Entry 8BAR (X-ray diffraction, 1.63 A resolution); this record covers chains A and D.

== Chain A ==
Protein: E. coli C7 DarT1
From: Escherichia coli
Notes: engineered mutation(s): E152A
Chain sequence (208 residues; each row starts with the number of its first residue; numbering starts at 0):
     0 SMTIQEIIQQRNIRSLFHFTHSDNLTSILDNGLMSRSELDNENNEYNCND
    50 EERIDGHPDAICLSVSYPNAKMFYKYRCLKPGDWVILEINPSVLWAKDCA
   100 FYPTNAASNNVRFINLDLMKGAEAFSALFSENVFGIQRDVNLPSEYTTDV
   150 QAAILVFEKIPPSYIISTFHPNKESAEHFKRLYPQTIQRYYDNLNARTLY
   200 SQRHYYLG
Residues lining bound ligands:
  - adenosine-5-diphosphoribose (APR): His-17, Phe-18, Thr-19, Asn-23, Ser-26, Ile-27, Asn-30, Gly-31, Leu-32, Met-33, Arg-35, Leu-38, Glu-44, Tyr-45, Asn-46, Cys-47, Asn-48, Asp-49, Arg-52, Asp-54, Ala-59, Cys-61, Met-71, Asn-104, Ala-105, Ala-106, Leu-154
  - nicotinamide (NCA): Phe-16, His-17, Phe-18, Cys-61, Leu-62, Ser-63, Asn-68, Met-71
Reported in the primary citation:
  - catalytic residues: Met-71, Asn-104
  - binding site for nicotinamide: Phe-18
  - binding site for the 5-nt DNA strand (chain D): Tyr-73, Lys-74, Tyr-75, Asn-104, Gln-150
  - binding site for adenosine-5-diphosphoribose: Arg-52
  - contacts within the chain: Arg-52/Asp-54 (hydrogen bond)
  - catalytic residues: Arg-52, Asp-54 (proposed by the authors, not directly observed)
  - mutagenesis - R52A, D54A, M71A, N104A: abolished catalytic activity
  - mutagenesis - F18A, F72A: decreased catalytic activity

== Chain D ==
Molecule: 5-nt DNA strand
Sequence (5 nucleotides; numbered 1 to 5; the number before each row is that of its first residue):
     1 AAGAC
Covalently attached groups: adenosine-5-diphosphoribose (APR) linked to DG3

== How chain A and chain D interact ==
Residue-residue contacts - 30 pairs, chain A then chain D:
  Asp-49(A) / DG3(D)  hydrogen bond to the base
  Asp-49(A) / DA4(D)  base contact
  Glu-51(A) / DA4(D)  base contact
  Ile-53(A) / DA4(D)  base contact
  Ile-53(A) / DC5(D)  sugar contact
  Lys-70(A) / DA2(D)  sugar contact
  Lys-70(A) / DG3(D)  sugar contact
  Met-71(A) / DG3(D)  base contact
  Tyr-73(A) / DA1(D)  stacking on the base
  Tyr-73(A) / DA2(D)  base contact
  Lys-74(A) / DA2(D)  sugar contact
  Lys-74(A) / DG3(D)  hydrogen bond to the base
  Lys-74(A) / DA4(D)  base contact
  Tyr-75(A) / DG3(D)  hydrogen bond to the base
  Arg-76(A) / DA1(D)  hydrogen bond to the base
  Cys-77(A) / DA2(D)  base contact
  Leu-78(A) / DA2(D)  base contact
  Asn-104(A) / DG3(D)  hydrogen bond to the base
  Asn-104(A) / DA4(D)  sugar contact
  Ala-106(A) / DG3(D)  base contact
  Ala-106(A) / DA4(D)  phosphate contact
  Ala-106(A) / DC5(D)  sugar contact
  Ser-107(A) / DA4(D)  phosphate contact
  Ser-107(A) / DC5(D)  phosphate contact
  Asn-108(A) / DC5(D)  hydrogen bond to the phosphate
  Arg-111(A) / DC5(D)  sugar contact
  Gln-150(A) / DG3(D)  hydrogen bond to the phosphate
  Gln-150(A) / DA4(D)  hydrogen bond to the phosphate
  Tyr-199(A) / DA1(D)  base contact
  Gln-201(A) / DA1(D)  hydrogen bond to the base
Interface residues without a listed pair, chain A (21 interface residues in all): Asn-48, Ser-200

== Overview ==
The interface between chain A and chain D involves 21 residues on one side and 5 on the other, with 9 hydrogen
bonds and 1 aromatic stacking contact. Among the polar pairs are Asp-49(A)/DG3(D), Lys-74(A)/DG3(D) and
Tyr-75(A)/DG3(D). The paper reports catalytic residues Met-71(A), Asn-104(A) and Arg-52(A) among others; R52A,
D54A and M71A of chain A, among others, abolish catalytic activity; 6 substitutions were tested in all.
Chain A is E. coli C7 DarT1 (Escherichia coli) and chain D is a 5-nt DNA strand; the structure, E. coli C7
DarT1 in complex with ADP-ribosylated ssDNA and nicotinamide, was determined by X-ray diffraction, deposited
together with 8BAQ, 8BAS, 8BAT and 8BAU.
